Entry 8E7S (electron microscopy, 3.20 A resolution); this record covers chains h and j of the 44 polymer chains in the assembly.

Chain h:
Name: Cytochrome b-c1 complex subunit 8, mitochondrial
From: Saccharomyces cerevisiae
Reference sequence: P08525 (QCR8_YEAST); residue numbers follow UniProt; this construct covers 1-94
Amino-acid sequence (94 residues; row label = number of the first residue in the row):
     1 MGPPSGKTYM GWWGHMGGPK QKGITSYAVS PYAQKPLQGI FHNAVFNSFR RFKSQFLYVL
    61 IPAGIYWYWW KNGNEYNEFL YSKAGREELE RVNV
Not modelled in the structure: 1

Chain j:
Name: Cytochrome b
From: Saccharomyces cerevisiae
Notes: EC 7.1.1.8
Reference sequence: P00163 (CYB_YEAST); residue numbers follow UniProt; this construct covers 1-385
Amino-acid sequence (385 residues; numbered 1 to 385; the number before each row is that of its first residue):
     1 MAFRKSNVYL SLVNSYIIDS PQPSSINYWW NMGSLLGLCL VIQIVTGIFM AMHYSSNIEL
    61 AFSSVEHIMR DVHNGYILRY LHANGASFFF MVMFMHMAKG LYYGSYRSPR VTLWNVGVII
   121 FILTIATAFL GYCCVYGQMS HWGATVITNL FSAIPFVGND IVSWLWGGFS VSNPTIQRFF
   181 ALHYLVPFII AAMVIMHLMA LHIHGSSNPL GITGNLDRIP MHSYFIFKDL VTVFLFMLIL
   241 ALFVFYSPNT LGHPDNYIPG NPLVTPASIV PEWYLLPFYA ILRSIPDKLL GVITMFAAIL
   301 VLLVLPFTDR SVVRGNTFKV LSKFFFFIFV FNFVLLGQIG ACHVEVPYVL MGQIATFIYF
   361 AYFLIIVPVI STIENVLFYI GRVNK
Metal / ion sites: heme Fe site 1: H82, H183; heme Fe site 2: H96, H197
Residues lining bound ligands:
  - cardiolipin (CN5; (5S,11R)-5,8,11-trihydroxy-5,11-dioxido-17-oxo-4,6,10,12,16-pentaoxa-5,11-diphosphaoctadec-1-yl pentadecanoate): L12, V13, Y16, I17, I195, M199
  - heme (HEM), molecule 1: W29, W30, G33, S34, L36, G37, L40, F89, M93, H96, M97, K99, S105, L113, W114, G117, V118, I120, F121, V194, H197, L198, L201, S206, S207
  - heme (HEM), molecule 2: L40, Q43, I44, G47, I48, M50, A51, Y54, V65, R79, H82, A83, A86, F89, T127, G131, Y132, C134, V135, F180, H183, Y184, P187, Y274
  - UQ6 (5-(3,7,11,15,19,23-hexamethyl-tetracosa-2,6,10,14,18,22-hexaenyl)-2,3-dimethoxy-6-methyl-benzene-1,4-diol), molecule 1: Y16, I17, S34, G37, L40, V41, I44, V45, I48, F49, M52, A191, L198, M221
  - UQ6, molecule 2: I125, A126, F129, M139, G143, V146, I147, L182, I269, V270, P271, L275, F278, Y279, L282
Swiss-Prot annotation at these positions:
  - binding site (a ubiquinone): Y16, H202
  - binding site (heme b): H82, H96, H183, H197

How chain h and chain j interact:
Residue-residue contacts - 45 pairs, chain h then chain j:
  T8(h) with I203(j); H204(j)
  Y9(h) with H204(j); N215(j), hydrogen bond (backbone-side chain)
  M10(h) with H204(j); G205(j), hydrogen bond (side chain-backbone)
  W12(h) with S15(j); D19(j), hydrogen bond; H202(j)
  W13(h) with D19(j), hydrogen bond; P21(j); R218(j); P220(j), hydrophobic
  M16(h) with N215(j), hydrogen bond (backbone-side chain); R218(j)
  G17(h) with N215(j)
  G18(h) with N215(j), hydrogen bond (backbone-side chain)
  P19(h) with L216(j)
  Q21(h) with L216(j)
  Y58(h) with V320(j); K323(j); F327(j)
  V59(h) with F331(j), hydrophobic
  I61(h) with F324(j), hydrophobic
  P62(h) with F324(j), hydrophobic; I328(j), hydrophobic; F331(j), hydrophobic
  A63(h) with F331(j), hydrophobic
  Y66(h) with I328(j), hydrophobic; F331(j); N332(j); L335(j), hydrophobic; I358(j)
  W69(h) with M351(j), hydrogen bond; I354(j), hydrophobic
  W70(h) with Q338(j); I339(j), hydrophobic; C342(j), hydrophobic
  G73(h) with P347(j)
  Y76(h) with P347(j), hydrophobic
  N77(h) with Y348(j), hydrogen bond
  L80(h) with V346(j), hydrophobic
  Y81(h) with E345(j), hydrogen bond
  V92(h) with V346(j), hydrophobic
  N93(h) with V346(j)
Other interface residues (no listed pair), chain h (26 interface residues in all): N74
Other interface residues (no listed pair), chain j (30 interface residues in all): I219

Summary:
The interface between chain h and chain j involves 26 residues on one side and 30 on the other, with 9
hydrogen bonds. Polar pairs include Y9(h)-N215(j), M10(h)-G205(j) and W12(h)-D19(j). Bound to chain j:
cardiolipin, heme and compound UQ6.
Chain h is Cytochrome b-c1 complex subunit 8, mitochondrial and chain j is Cytochrome b, both from
Saccharomyces cerevisiae; the structure, III2IV2 respiratory supercomplex from Saccharomyces cerevisiae with 4
bound UQ6, was determined by electron microscopy (same publication as 8EC0).
